8BIN - chain A; structure by X-ray diffraction, 1.50 A resolution.

Chain A:
Protein: Ephrin type-A receptor 2
From: Homo sapiens
Notes: EC 2.7.10.1
UniProtKB: P29317 (EPHA2_HUMAN); residue numbers follow UniProt; this construct covers 596-900
Sequence (306 residues; row label = number of the first residue in the row):
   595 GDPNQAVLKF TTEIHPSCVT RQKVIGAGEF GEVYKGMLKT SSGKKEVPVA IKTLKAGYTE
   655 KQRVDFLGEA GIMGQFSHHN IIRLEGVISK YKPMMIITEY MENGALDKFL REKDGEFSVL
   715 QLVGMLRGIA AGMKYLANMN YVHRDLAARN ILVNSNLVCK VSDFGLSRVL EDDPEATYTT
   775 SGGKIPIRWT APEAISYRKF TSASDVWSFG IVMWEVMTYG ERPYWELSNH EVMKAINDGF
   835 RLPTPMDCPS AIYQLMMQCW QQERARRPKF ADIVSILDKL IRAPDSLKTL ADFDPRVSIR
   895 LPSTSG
Unresolved in the structure: 595-604, 621-624, 634-639, 768-776, 888-900
Sequence notes: expression tag (595)
Ligand contacts: QRR (8-(4-azanylbutyl)-6-(2-chlorophenyl)-2-(methylamino)pyrido[2,3-d]pyrimidin-7-one): I619, V627, A644, I645, K646, E663, M667, I676, I690, T692, E693, Y694, M695, G698, A699, R743, N744, L746, S756, D757
Swiss-Prot annotation at these positions:
  - active site: D739 (Proton acceptor)
  - binding site (ATP): I619 to V627, K646
  - modified residue: Y628 (Phosphotyrosine), T647 (Phosphothreonine), Y735 (Phosphotyrosine), Y772 (Phosphotyrosine), S869 (Phosphoserine), S892 (Phosphoserine), S897 (Phosphoserine)
  - natural variant: R721 (R721Q: In CTRCT6), G777 (G777S: In a gastric adenocarcinoma sample)
  - mutagenesis: K646 (K646M: Loss of kinase activity), D739 (D739N: Increases serum-induced chemotaxis. Loss of EFNA1-dependent regulation of cell migration), S897 (S897A/D: Loss of serum-induced phosphorylation by PKB. Loss of serum-induced chemotaxis)
From the paper describing this entry:
  - contacts within the chain: K646-E663 (salt bridge)

Summary:
Chain A binds compound QRR. Curated annotation (UniProt) lists active-site residue D739, 10 ATP-binding
residues and 3 mutagenesis sites. The paper reports contacts within the chain involving K646 and E663.
Chain A is Ephrin type-A receptor 2 (Homo sapiens); the structure, Crystal structure of human Ephrin type-A
receptor 2 (EPHA2) Kinase domain in complex with MR21, was determined by X-ray diffraction together with 8BIO
from the same study.
